PDB entry 4JUH | X-ray diffraction, 2.81 A resolution | chains B and D of the 6 polymer chains in the assembly

# Chain B (and D)
Name: Hemagglutinin
From: Influenza A virus
Notes: fragment: Hemagglutinin HA2 chain; chain D of this document is another copy of the same molecule, construct and numbering; everything in this record applies to it too
UniProt: Q9WFX3 (HEMA_I18A0); residues 501-670 here correspond to UniProt positions 345-514 (UniProt number = residue number - 156)
Amino-acid sequence (170 residues; numbered 501 to 670; the number before each row is that of its first residue):
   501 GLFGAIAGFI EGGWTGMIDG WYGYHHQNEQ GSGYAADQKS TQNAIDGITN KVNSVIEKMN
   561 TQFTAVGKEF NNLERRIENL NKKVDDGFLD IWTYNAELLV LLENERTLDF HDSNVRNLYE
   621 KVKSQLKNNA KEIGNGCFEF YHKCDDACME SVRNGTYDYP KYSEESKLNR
Curated features (UniProtKB/Swiss-Prot):
  - glycosylation: Asn654 (N-linked (GlcNAc...) asparagine)
Cystine bridges: Cys644-Cys648

# Interface between chain B and chain D
Contacting residue pairs - 39 pairs, chain B then chain D:
  Gly501(B) with Asn617(D), hydrogen bond (backbone-side chain)
  Leu502(B) with Phe503(D); Ser613(D), hydrogen bond (backbone-side chain); Asn617(D)
  Phe503(B) with Phe503(D), hydrophobic
  Gly504(B) with Asn617(D)
  Arg576(B) with Lys568(D); Glu569(D), hydrogen bond (side chain-backbone); Phe570(D); Glu574(D), salt bridge
  Ile577(B) with Ile577(D), hydrophobic
  Asn579(B) with Lys568(D)
  Leu580(B) with Leu580(D), hydrophobic; Asn581(D)
  Lys583(B) with Asn581(D), hydrogen bond; Val584(D); Asp585(D), salt bridge; Phe588(D)
  Val584(B) with Val584(D), hydrophobic; Phe588(D)
  Gly587(B) with Phe588(D)
  Phe588(B) with Phe588(D), hydrophobic
  Ile591(B) with Phe588(D), hydrophobic; Ile591(D), hydrophobic; Trp592(D), hydrophobic
  Tyr594(B) with Lys558(D); Met559(D), hydrophobic; Trp592(D), hydrophobic; Asn595(D); Leu599(D)
  Asn595(B) with Asn595(D)
  Glu597(B) with Lys558(D), salt bridge
  Leu601(B) with Lys558(D)
  Leu602(B) with Glu603(D)
  Glu605(B) with Arg606(D)
  Arg606(B) with Arg606(D)
  Asp609(B) with Arg606(D), salt bridge
  Arg616(B) with Arg616(D); Glu620(D), salt bridge
Other interface residues (no listed pair), chain B (25 interface residues in all): Asp590, Leu598, Ile633
Other interface residues (no listed pair), chain D (25 interface residues in all): Phe610, Lys627

# In short
Chain B and chain D each contribute 25 residues to their interface, with 4 hydrogen bonds and 5 salt bridges.
Among the polar pairs are Arg576(B)-Glu574(D), Lys583(B)-Asp585(D) and Glu597(B)-Lys558(D).
Chain B and chain D are both Hemagglutinin (Influenza A virus); the structure, Crystal structure of 1918
pandemic influenza virus hemagglutinin mutant D225G complexed with avian receptor analogue LSTa, was
determined by X-ray diffraction, deposited together with 4JTV, 4JTX, 4JU0, 4JUG and 4JUJ.
